PDB entry 3EW1 | X-ray diffraction, 1.50 A resolution | chains A and B

[Chain A (and B)]
Molecule: rhizavidin
Organism: Rhizobium etli
Notes: chain B of this document is another copy of the same molecule, construct and numbering; everything in this record applies to it too
Reference sequence: Q8KKW2 (Q8KKW2_RHIEC); residues 1-135 here correspond to UniProt positions 21-155 (UniProt number = residue number + 20)
Sequence (135 residues; each row starts with the number of its first residue):
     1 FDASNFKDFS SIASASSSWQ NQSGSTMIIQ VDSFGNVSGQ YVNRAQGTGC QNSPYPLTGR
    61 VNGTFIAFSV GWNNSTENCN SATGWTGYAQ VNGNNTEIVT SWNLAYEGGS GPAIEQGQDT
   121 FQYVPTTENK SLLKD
Not modelled in the structure: 135 (chain B: fully traced)
Disulfide bonds: C50-C79

[How chain A and chain B interact]
Residue-residue contacts (61; chain A residue first):
  P56(A) - R60(B)
  T58(A) - N36(B)
  T58(A) - T58(B)  hydrogen bond
  T58(A) - G59(B)  hydrogen bond (side chain-backbone)
  T58(A) - R60(B)
  G59(A) - T58(B)
  R60(A) - P56(B)
  R60(A) - T58(B)
  R60(A) - S69(B)
  R60(A) - V70(B)
  R60(A) - G71(B)
  N62(A) - W72(B)  hydrogen bond (side chain-backbone)
  N62(A) - N73(B)
  N62(A) - N78(B)  hydrogen bond
  N62(A) - N80(B)
  N62(A) - S81(B)  hydrogen bond (side chain-backbone)
  F65(A) - N80(B)
  F65(A) - S81(B)
  F65(A) - A105(B)
  F65(A) - Y106(B)
  F65(A) - E107(B)
  I66(A) - A82(B)
  A67(A) - S69(B)  hydrogen bond (backbone-side chain)
  A67(A) - T83(B)
  F68(A) - S69(B)  hydrogen bond (backbone-side chain)
  S69(A) - R60(B)
  S69(A) - A67(B)  hydrogen bond (side chain-backbone)
  S69(A) - F68(B)  hydrogen bond (side chain-backbone)
  S69(A) - S69(B)  hydrogen bond
  G71(A) - R60(B)
  W72(A) - N62(B)  hydrogen bond (backbone-side chain)
  N73(A) - N62(B)
  N78(A) - N62(B)  hydrogen bond
  C79(A) - N62(B)
  N80(A) - N62(B)
  N80(A) - G63(B)
  N80(A) - F65(B)
  S81(A) - N62(B)  hydrogen bond (backbone-side chain)
  S81(A) - F65(B)
  A82(A) - F65(B)
  A82(A) - I66(B)
  A82(A) - T86(B)
  T83(A) - A67(B)
  G84(A) - T86(B)  hydrogen bond (backbone-side chain)
  T86(A) - A82(B)
  T86(A) - G84(B)  hydrogen bond (side chain-backbone)
  T86(A) - N103(B)
  T86(A) - A105(B)
  G87(A) - A105(B)
  Y88(A) - P112(B)  hydrophobic
  S101(A) - N103(B)
  N103(A) - T86(B)
  N103(A) - S101(B)
  N103(A) - N103(B)
  A105(A) - F65(B)
  A105(A) - T86(B)
  A105(A) - G87(B)
  Y106(A) - F65(B)
  E107(A) - F65(B)
  P112(A) - Y88(B)  hydrophobic
  Q116(A) - Q116(B)
Other interface residues (no listed pair), chain A (37 interface residues in all): N36, V61, G63, V70, W102, L104, I114
Other interface residues (no listed pair), chain B (36 interface residues in all): C79, W102, L104, I114

[In short]
Chain A and chain B form an interface of 37 and 36 residues respectively, with 15 hydrogen bonds. Polar
contacts include T58(A)-T58(B), T58(A)-G59(B) and N62(A)-W72(B).
Chain A and chain B are both rhizavidin (Rhizobium etli); the structure, Crystal structure of rhizavidin, was
determined by X-ray diffraction, deposited together with 3EW2.
